1N6J - chains C and B of the 5 polymer chains in the assembly; structure by X-ray diffraction, 2.20 A resolution.

Chain C:
Molecule: 14-nt DNA strand
Sequence (14 nucleotides; row label = number of the first residue in the row):
     3 AGCTATTTATAAGC

Chain B:
Protein: Myocyte-specific enhancer factor 2B
Organism: Homo sapiens
Notes: fragment: residues 2-91, MADS-box/MEF2S domain
UniProt: Q02080 (MEF2B_HUMAN); numbering as in UniProt (aligned over 2-94)
Amino-acid sequence (93 residues; each row starts with the number of its first residue):
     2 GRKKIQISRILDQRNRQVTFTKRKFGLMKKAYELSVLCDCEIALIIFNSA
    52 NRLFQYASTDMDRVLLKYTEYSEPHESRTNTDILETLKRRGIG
Disordered / not traced: 92-94
UniProt features mapped onto this chain:
  - DNA-binding region: Ala58 to Glu86 (Mef2-type)

Chain C / chain B interface:
Residue-residue contacts (16; chain C residue first):
  DA11(C) - Lys30(B)  salt bridge to the phosphate
  DA11(C) - Lys31(B)  sugar contact
  DT12(C) - Gly2(B)  hydrogen bond to the base
  DT12(C) - Arg24(B)  phosphate contact
  DT12(C) - Gly27(B)  phosphate contact
  DA13(C) - Gly2(B)  sugar contact
  DA13(C) - Arg3(B)  hydrogen bond to the base
  DA13(C) - Lys4(B)  sugar contact
  DA13(C) - Ile6(B)  sugar contact
  DA13(C) - Thr20(B)  phosphate contact
  DA13(C) - Lys23(B)  hydrogen bond to the base
  DA13(C) - Arg24(B)  salt bridge to the phosphate
  DA14(C) - Arg3(B)  sugar contact
  DA14(C) - Lys4(B)  phosphate contact
  DA14(C) - Ile6(B)  phosphate contact
  DA14(C) - Lys23(B)  base contact
Other interface residues (no listed pair), chain C (5 interface residues in all): DT10
Other interface residues (no listed pair), chain B (11 interface residues in all): Glu34

In short:
5 residues of chain C and 11 residues of chain B are in contact; the contacts include 3 hydrogen bonds and 2
salt bridges. Polar contacts include DT12(C)-Gly2(B), DA13(C)-Arg3(B) and DA13(C)-Lys23(B).
Here chain C is a 14-nt DNA strand and chain B is Myocyte-specific enhancer factor 2B (Homo sapiens). Entry
1N6J (Structural basis of sequence-specific recruitment of histone deacetylases by Myocyte Enhancer Factor-2)
was determined by X-ray diffraction.
